PDB entry 7D3R | electron microscopy, 3.49 A resolution | chains 3 and H of the 6 polymer chains in the assembly

== Chain 3 ==
Molecule: A/wh/cha/09 VP3
From: Foot-and-mouth disease virus
Chain sequence (221 residues; row label = number of the first residue in the row):
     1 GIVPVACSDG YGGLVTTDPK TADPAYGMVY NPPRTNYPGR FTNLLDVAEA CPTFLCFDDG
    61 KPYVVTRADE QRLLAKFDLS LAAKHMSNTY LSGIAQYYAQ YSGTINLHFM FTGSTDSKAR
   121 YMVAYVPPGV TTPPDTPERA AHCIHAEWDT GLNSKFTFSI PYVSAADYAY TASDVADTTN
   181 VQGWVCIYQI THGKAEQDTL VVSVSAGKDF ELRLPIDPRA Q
Unresolved in the structure: 221

== Chain H ==
Molecule: R50 vh
From: Bos taurus
Chain sequence (167 residues; numbered 1 to 167; the number before each row is that of its first residue):
     1 QVQLRESGPS LVKPSQTLSL TCTASGLSLS DKAVGWVRRA PTKALEWLGS IDTGSSTGYN
    61 PGLKSRLSIT KDNSRNQVSL TITSVTTEDS ATYYCATVHQ HTSEKRTCPR AYRPDCAARW
   121 DCPGGADCGY CNFGAGSYGR CTPFTLTYTF ENYVHTWGQG LLVTVSS
Unresolved in the structure: 145-167
Cystine bridges: C116-C131

== Chain 3 / chain H interface ==
Contacting residue pairs - 13 pairs, chain 3 then chain H:
  Y170(3) - G134(H)
  Y170(3) - A135(H)
  D174(3) - A111(H)
  D174(3) - Y112(H)
  D174(3) - Y130(H)
  D174(3) - N132(H)
  D174(3) - A135(H)
  D174(3) - G136(H)
  D174(3) - S137(H)
  V175(3) - R110(H)
  V175(3) - A111(H)
  V175(3) - S137(H)
  A176(3) - S137(H)  hydrogen bond (backbone-side chain)
Interface residues without a listed pair, chain 3 (5 interface residues in all): D177
Interface residues without a listed pair, chain H (10 interface residues in all): P109
The authors on this interface:
  - specific contacts: D174(3)-Y130(H)

== In short ==
5 residues of chain 3 face 10 of chain H across their interface; the contacts include 1 hydrogen bond. Its one
hydrogen-bonded contact is A176(3)-S137(H). The paper describes a contact between D174(3) and Y130(H).
Chain 3 is A/wh/cha/09 VP3 (Foot-and-mouth disease virus) and chain H is R50 vh (Bos taurus); the structure,
Foot and mouth disease virus A/wh/cha/09-bound the single chain fragme antibody R50, was determined by
electron microscopy together with 7D3K, 7D3L and 7D3M from the same study.
